8CBO - chains B and D of the 6 polymer chains in the assembly; structure by electron microscopy, 3.20 A resolution.

# Chain B (and D)
Molecule: 3-hydroxyacyl-CoA dehydrogenase type-2
From: Homo sapiens
Notes: EC 1.1.1.35, 1.1.1.62, 1.1.1.239, 1.1.1.178, 1.1.1.53, 1.1.1.159; chain D of this document is another copy of the same molecule, construct and numbering; everything in this record applies to it too
Reference sequence: Q99714 (HCD2_HUMAN); numbering as in UniProt (aligned over 7-261)
Chain sequence (255 residues; row label = number of the first residue in the row):
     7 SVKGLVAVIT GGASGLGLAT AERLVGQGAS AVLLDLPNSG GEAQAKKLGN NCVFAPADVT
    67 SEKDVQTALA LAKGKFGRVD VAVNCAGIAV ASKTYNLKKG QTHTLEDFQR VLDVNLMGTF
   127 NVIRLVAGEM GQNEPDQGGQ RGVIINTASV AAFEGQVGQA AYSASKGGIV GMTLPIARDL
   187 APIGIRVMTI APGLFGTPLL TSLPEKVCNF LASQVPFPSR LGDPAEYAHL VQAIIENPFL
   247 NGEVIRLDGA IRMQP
Residues lining bound ligands: NAD (nicotinamide-adenine-dinucleotide): Gly17, Gly18, Ala19, Ser20, Gly21, Leu22, Gly23, Leu40, Asp41, Leu42, Ser45, Ala63, Asp64, Val65, Thr66, Cys91, Ala92, Gly93, Ile94, Val120, Thr153, Ala154, Ser155, Tyr168, Lys172, Pro198, Gly199, Leu200, Phe201, Thr203, Pro204, Leu205, Leu206
Swiss-Prot annotation at these positions:
  - active site: Tyr168 (Proton acceptor)
  - binding site (NAD(+)): Ser20, Leu22, Asp41, Asp64, Val65, Cys91, Tyr168, Lys172, Phe201, Thr203
  - binding site (substrate): Ser155
  - modified residue (N6-acetyllysine): Lys53, Lys69, Lys99, Lys105, Lys212
  - natural variant: Val12 (V12L: In HSD10MD), Val65 (V65A: In HSD10MD; uncertain significance), Asp86 (D86G: In HSD10MD), Leu122 (L122V: In HSD10MD), Arg130 (R130C: In HSD10MD), Gln165 (Q165H: In HSD10MD), Val176 (V176M: In HSD10MD), Pro210 (P210S: In HSD10MD), Lys212 (K212E: In HSD10MD), Arg226 (R226Q: In HSD10MD), Asn247 (N247S: In HSD10MD), Glu249 (E249Q: In HSD10MD)
  - mutagenesis: Ser20 (S20F: Decreased dehydrogenase activity. Does not affect mitochondrial tRNA 5'-end processing. Does not affect tRNA methylation), Lys172 (K172A: Abolishes dehydrogenase activity. Does not affect mitochondrial tRNA 5'-end processing. Does not affect tRNA methylation. Does not affect homotetramerization)

# Interface between chain B and chain D
Residue-residue contacts (6; chain B residue first):
  Glu160(B) - Glu160(D)
  Arg258(B) - Glu160(D)  salt bridge
  Gln260(B) - Arg258(D)  hydrogen bond (side chain-backbone)
  Gln260(B) - Met259(D)
  Gln260(B) - Gln260(D)
  Gln260(B) - Pro261(D)
Interface residues without a listed pair, chain B (4 interface residues in all): Pro261
Interface residues without a listed pair, chain D (6 interface residues in all): Pro222

# In short
4 residues of chain B face 6 of chain D across their interface; the contacts include 1 hydrogen bond and 1
salt bridge. Polar pairs include Arg258(B)-Glu160(D) and Gln260(B)-Arg258(D). Ligands of chain B: NAD.
Both chains are 3-hydroxyacyl-CoA dehydrogenase type-2 (Homo sapiens). Entry 8CBO (Structure of human
mitochondrial MRPP1-MRPP2 in complex with mitochondrial pre-tRNA-Ile) was determined by electron microscopy
together with 8CBK, 8CBL and 8CBM from the same study.
